PDB entry 6W8V | X-ray diffraction, 3.12 A resolution | chains A and B of the 6 polymer chains in the assembly

[Chain A (and B)]
Molecule: DNA (cytosine-5)-methyltransferase 1
Organism: Mus musculus
Notes: EC 2.1.1.37; chain B of this document is another copy of the same molecule, construct and numbering; everything in this record applies to it too
UniProt: P13864 (DNMT1_MOUSE); numbering as in UniProt (aligned over 731-1602)
Chain sequence (873 residues; row label = number of the first residue in the row):
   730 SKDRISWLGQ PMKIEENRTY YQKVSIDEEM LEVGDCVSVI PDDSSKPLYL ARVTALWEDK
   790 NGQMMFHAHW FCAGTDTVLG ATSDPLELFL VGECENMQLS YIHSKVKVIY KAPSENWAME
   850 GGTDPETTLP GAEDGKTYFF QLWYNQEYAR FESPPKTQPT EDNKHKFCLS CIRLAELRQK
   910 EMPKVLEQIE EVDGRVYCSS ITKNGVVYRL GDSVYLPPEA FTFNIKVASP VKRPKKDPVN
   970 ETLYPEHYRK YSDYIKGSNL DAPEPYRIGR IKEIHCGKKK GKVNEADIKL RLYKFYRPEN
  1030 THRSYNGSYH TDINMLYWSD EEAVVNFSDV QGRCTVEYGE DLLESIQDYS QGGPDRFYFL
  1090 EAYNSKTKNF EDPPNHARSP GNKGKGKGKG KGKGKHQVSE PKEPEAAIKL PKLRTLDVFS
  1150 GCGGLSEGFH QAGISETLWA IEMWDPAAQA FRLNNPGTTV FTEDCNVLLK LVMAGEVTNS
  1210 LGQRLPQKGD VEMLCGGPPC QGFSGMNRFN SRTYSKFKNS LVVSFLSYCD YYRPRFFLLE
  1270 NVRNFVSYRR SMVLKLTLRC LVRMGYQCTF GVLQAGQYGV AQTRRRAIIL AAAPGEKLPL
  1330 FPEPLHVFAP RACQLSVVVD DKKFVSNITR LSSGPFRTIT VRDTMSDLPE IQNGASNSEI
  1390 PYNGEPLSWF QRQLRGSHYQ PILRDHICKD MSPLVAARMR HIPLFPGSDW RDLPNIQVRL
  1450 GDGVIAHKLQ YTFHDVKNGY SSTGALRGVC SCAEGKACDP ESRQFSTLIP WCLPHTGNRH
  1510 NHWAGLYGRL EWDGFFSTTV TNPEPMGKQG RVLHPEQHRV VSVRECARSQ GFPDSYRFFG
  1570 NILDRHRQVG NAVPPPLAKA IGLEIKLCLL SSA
Disordered / not traced: 730-731, 852-861, 1112-1137, 1241-1242, 1601-1602 (chain B: 730-731, 852-865, 1112-1137, 1240-1243, 1601-1602)
Sequence notes: expression tag (730)
Metal / ion sites: Zn2+ site 1: His796, Cys823, Cys897, Cys900; Zn2+ site 2: Cys1479, Cys1481, Cys1487, His1504
Ligand contacts: S-adenosylhomocysteine (SAH): Phe1148, Ser1149, Gly1150, Cys1151, Gly1152, Gly1153, Leu1154, Ile1170, Glu1171, Met1172, Trp1173, Glu1192, Asp1193, Cys1194, Gly1226, Pro1228, Leu1250, Glu1269, Asn1580, Ala1581, Val1582

[Interface between chain A and chain B]
Contacting residue pairs (42; chain A residue first):
  Ser774(A) with Met1281(B); Arg1288(B)
  Pro776(A) with Ala810(B); Thr811(B); Ser812(B); Pro814(B); Arg1292(B)
  Thr804(A) with Ala810(B)
  Thr811(A) with Pro776(B)
  Ser812(A) with Pro776(B)
  Pro814(A) with Pro776(B)
  Glu862(A) with Lys834(B)
  Gly864(A) with Thr866(B); Tyr867(B)
  Lys865(A) with Pro814(B); Leu815(B); Tyr867(B)
  Glu970(A) with Tyr1469(B)
  Tyr980(A) with Val1465(B), hydrophobic
  Arg1279(A) with Asp1350(B), salt bridge
  Met1281(A) with Ser774(B)
  Arg1288(A) with Ser774(B), hydrogen bond (side chain-backbone)
  Arg1292(A) with Pro776(B)
  Asp1350(A) with Arg1279(B)
  Val1465(A) with Tyr980(B), hydrophobic
  Lys1466(A) with Tyr980(B); Lys1466(B); Asn1467(B)
  Asn1467(A) with Lys1466(B); Asn1467(B); Gly1468(B), hydrogen bond (backbone-backbone)
  Gly1468(A) with Asn1467(B); Tyr1469(B); Arg1476(B)
  Tyr1469(A) with Glu970(B); Gly1468(B); Tyr1469(B), hydrogen bond (backbone-backbone); Ser1470(B); Ser1471(B)
  Ser1470(A) with Tyr1469(B)
  Ser1471(A) with Tyr1469(B)
  Arg1476(A) with Gly1468(B)
Interface residues without a listed pair, chain A (30 interface residues in all): Ala810, Asp813, Leu815, Tyr977, Leu1285, Asp1349
Interface residues without a listed pair, chain B (31 interface residues in all): Thr804, Asp813, Val835, Lys836, Tyr977, Asp1349

[In short]
The interface between chain A and chain B involves 30 residues on one side and 31 on the other, with 3
hydrogen bonds and 1 salt bridge. Polar pairs include Arg1279(A)-Asp1350(B), Arg1288(A)-Ser774(B) and
Asn1467(A)-Gly1468(B). Chain A binds S-adenosylhomocysteine.
Both chains are DNA (cytosine-5)-methyltransferase 1 (Mus musculus). Entry 6W8V (Crystal structure of mouse
DNMT1 in complex with ACG DNA) was determined by X-ray diffraction.
